4B5K - chains A and C of the 4 polymer chains in the assembly; structure by X-ray diffraction, 1.70 A resolution.

Chain A (and C):
Name: Catalase-phenol oxidase
Source organism: Scytalidium thermophilum
Notes: EC 1.11.1.6; chain C of this document is another copy of the same molecule, construct and numbering; everything in this record applies to it too
Amino-acid sequence (719 residues; each row starts with the number of its first residue; numbers below 1 keep their minus sign (Gly-20 is residue -20)):
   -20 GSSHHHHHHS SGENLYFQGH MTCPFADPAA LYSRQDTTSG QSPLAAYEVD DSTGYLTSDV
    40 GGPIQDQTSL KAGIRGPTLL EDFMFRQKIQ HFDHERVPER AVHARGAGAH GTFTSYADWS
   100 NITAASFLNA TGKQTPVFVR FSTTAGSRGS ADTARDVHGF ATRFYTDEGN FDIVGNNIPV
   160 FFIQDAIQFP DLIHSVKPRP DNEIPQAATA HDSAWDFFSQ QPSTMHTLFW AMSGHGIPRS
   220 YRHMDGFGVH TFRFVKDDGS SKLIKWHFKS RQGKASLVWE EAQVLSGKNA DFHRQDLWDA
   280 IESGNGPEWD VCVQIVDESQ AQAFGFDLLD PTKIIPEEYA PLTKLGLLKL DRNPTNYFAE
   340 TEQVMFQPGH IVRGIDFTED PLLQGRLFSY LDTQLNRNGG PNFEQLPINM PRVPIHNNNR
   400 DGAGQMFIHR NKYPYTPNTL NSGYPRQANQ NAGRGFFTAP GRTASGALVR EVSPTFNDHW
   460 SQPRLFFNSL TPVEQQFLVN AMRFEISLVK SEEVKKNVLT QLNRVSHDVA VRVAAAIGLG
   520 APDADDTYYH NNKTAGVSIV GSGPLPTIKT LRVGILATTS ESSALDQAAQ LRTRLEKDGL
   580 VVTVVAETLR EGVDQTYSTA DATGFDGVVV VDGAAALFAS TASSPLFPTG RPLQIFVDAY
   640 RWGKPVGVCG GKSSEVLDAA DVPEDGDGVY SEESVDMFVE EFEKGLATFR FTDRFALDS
Not modelled in the structure: -20 to 20, 618-621 (chain C: -20 to 20, 619-621, 650-652)
Metal / ion sites: cis-heme d hydroxychlorin gamma-spirolactone Fe near Tyr369 (its only coordinating residue here)
Residues lining bound ligands:
  - cis-heme d hydroxychlorin gamma-spirolactone (HDD), molecule 1: Ile68, Phe71, Asp72
  - cis-heme d hydroxychlorin gamma-spirolactone (HDD), molecule 2: Arg79, Ala80, Val81, His82, Arg119, Ser121, Gly138, Phe139, Ala140, Val153, Gly154, Asn155, Phe160, Ala165, Phe168, Val228, His229, Val343, Phe345, Leu361, Gly364, Arg365, Ser368, Tyr369, Thr372, Gln373, Arg376

Chain A / chain C interface:
Contacting residue pairs - 255 pairs, chain A then chain C:
  Gln44(A) with Arg449(C)
  Asp45(A) with Ile166(C)
  Gln46(A) with Ile166(C); Gln167(C); Asp170(C), hydrogen bond
  Thr47(A) with Asp164(C); Ile166(C); Arg449(C); Glu450(C); Val451(C)
  Ser48(A) with Asp164(C), hydrogen bond; Ile166(C); Val448(C); Arg449(C)
  Leu49(A) with Leu447(C); Val448(C); Arg449(C)
  Lys50(A) with Ala446(C); Leu447(C); Val448(C), hydrogen bond (backbone-backbone); Glu450(C), hydrogen bond (side chain-backbone)
  Ala51(A) with Ala443(C); Leu447(C), hydrophobic
  Gly52(A) with Ser444(C); Ala446(C), hydrogen bond (backbone-backbone); Val448(C)
  Ile53(A) with Val448(C); Glu450(C); Val451(C); Ser452(C)
  Arg54(A) with Ala300(C); Gln301(C); Asp306(C), salt bridge; Leu308(C); Glu358(C); Ser452(C)
  Gly55(A) with Glu358(C)
  Pro56(A) with Glu358(C); Gln363(C)
  Thr57(A) with Gln363(C), hydrogen bond (backbone-side chain)
  Asp61(A) with Arg449(C), salt bridge
  Met63(A) with Arg449(C)
  Phe64(A) with Ala165(C), hydrophobic; Ile166(C), hydrophobic; Gly364(C); Phe367(C), hydrophobic
  Arg65(A) with Phe367(C)
  Lys67(A) with Ile166(C), hydrogen bond (side chain-backbone); Pro169(C); Asp170(C), salt bridge
  Ile68(A) with Ala165(C); Pro169(C); Phe367(C), hydrophobic; Ser368(C)
  Gln69(A) with Asp371(C)
  Phe71(A) with Phe168(C), hydrophobic; Pro169(C), hydrophobic; Ile172(C), hydrophobic
  Asp72(A) with Phe367(C); Ser368(C), hydrogen bond; Asp371(C); Thr372(C), hydrogen bond (backbone-side chain); Asn375(C)
  His73(A) with Asp371(C), salt bridge; Asn375(C)
  Glu74(A) with His173(C), salt bridge
  Arg75(A) with Pro77(C); Glu78(C); Ala80(C), hydrogen bond (side chain-backbone); Lys176(C); Asn375(C)
  Val76(A) with Pro77(C)
  Pro77(A) with Arg75(C); Val76(C); Pro77(C)
  Glu78(A) with Arg75(C); Arg127(C), salt bridge
  Ala80(A) with Arg75(C), hydrogen bond (backbone-side chain)
  Arg84(A) with Gln185(C)
  Ser126(A) with Arg127(C), hydrogen bond; Gly128(C)
  Arg127(A) with Glu78(C), salt bridge; Ser126(C), hydrogen bond; Arg127(C); Gly128(C), hydrogen bond (backbone-backbone); Glu182(C), salt bridge
  Gly128(A) with Ser126(C); Arg127(C), hydrogen bond (backbone-backbone); Gly128(C); Ser129(C), hydrogen bond (backbone-backbone); Gln185(C)
  Ser129(A) with Arg127(C); Gly128(C)
  Asp164(A) with Thr47(C); Ser48(C), hydrogen bond (side chain-backbone)
  Ala165(A) with Phe64(C), hydrophobic; Ile68(C)
  Ile166(A) with Asp45(C); Gln46(C); Thr47(C); Ser48(C); Phe64(C), hydrophobic; Lys67(C), hydrogen bond (backbone-side chain)
  Gln167(A) with Gln46(C)
  Phe168(A) with Phe71(C), hydrophobic
  Pro169(A) with Ile68(C); Phe71(C), hydrophobic
  Asp170(A) with Gln46(C), hydrogen bond; Lys67(C), salt bridge
  Ile172(A) with Phe71(C), hydrophobic
  His173(A) with Glu74(C), salt bridge
  Lys176(A) with Arg75(C)
  Pro179(A) with Asn335(C); Tyr336(C), hydrogen bond (backbone-backbone)
  Asp180(A) with Trp277(C); Pro333(C); Thr334(C); Tyr336(C), hydrogen bond (backbone-backbone)
  Asn181(A) with Arg273(C); Trp277(C); Tyr336(C)
  Glu182(A) with Arg127(C), salt bridge; Asp270(C); Arg273(C), salt bridge; Tyr336(C), hydrogen bond
  Ile183(A) with Asp270(C); Arg273(C); Gln274(C)
  Pro184(A) with Asp270(C)
  Gln185(A) with Arg84(C); Gly128(C); Asp270(C), hydrogen bond (backbone-side chain)
  Gln200(A) with Gln46(C)
  Glu259(A) with Pro627(C); Arg630(C), salt bridge
  Gln262(A) with Gly266(C); Lys267(C), hydrogen bond
  Ser265(A) with Gly266(C), hydrogen bond (side chain-backbone)
  Gly266(A) with Gln262(C); Ser265(C), hydrogen bond (backbone-side chain); Gly266(C)
  Lys267(A) with Gln262(C), hydrogen bond
  Asp270(A) with Glu182(C); Ile183(C); Pro184(C); Gln185(C), hydrogen bond (side chain-backbone)
  Arg273(A) with Asn181(C); Glu182(C), salt bridge; Ile183(C)
  Gln274(A) with Ile183(C)
  Trp277(A) with Asp180(C); Asn181(C)
  Ala300(A) with Arg54(C)
  Gln301(A) with Arg54(C)
  Asp306(A) with Arg54(C), salt bridge
  Leu308(A) with Arg54(C)
  Pro333(A) with Asp180(C)
  Thr334(A) with Asp180(C)
  Asn335(A) with Pro179(C)
  Tyr336(A) with Pro179(C), hydrogen bond (backbone-backbone); Asp180(C), hydrogen bond (backbone-backbone); Asn181(C); Glu182(C), hydrogen bond
  Glu358(A) with Arg54(C); Gly55(C); Pro56(C)
  Gln363(A) with Pro56(C); Thr57(C), hydrogen bond (side chain-backbone)
  Gly364(A) with Phe64(C)
  Phe367(A) with Phe64(C), hydrophobic; Arg65(C); Ile68(C), hydrophobic; Gln69(C); Asp72(C)
  Ser368(A) with Ile68(C); Asp72(C), hydrogen bond
  Asp371(A) with Gln69(C); Asp72(C); His73(C), salt bridge
  Thr372(A) with Asp72(C), hydrogen bond (side chain-backbone)
  Asn375(A) with Asp72(C); His73(C); Arg75(C)
  Ala443(A) with Ala51(C)
  Ser444(A) with Gly52(C)
  Ala446(A) with Lys50(C); Gly52(C), hydrogen bond (backbone-backbone)
  Leu447(A) with Leu49(C); Lys50(C); Ala51(C), hydrophobic; Leu58(C), hydrophobic
  Val448(A) with Ser48(C); Leu49(C); Lys50(C), hydrogen bond (backbone-backbone); Gly52(C); Ile53(C)
  Arg449(A) with Gln44(C); Thr47(C); Ser48(C); Leu49(C); Asp61(C), salt bridge; Met63(C)
  Glu450(A) with Thr47(C); Lys50(C), hydrogen bond (backbone-side chain); Ile53(C)
  Val451(A) with Thr47(C); Ile53(C)
  Ser452(A) with Ile53(C); Arg54(C)
  Asn479(A) with Pro624(C), hydrogen bond (side chain-backbone)
  Arg482(A) with Pro624(C); Leu625(C)
  Phe483(A) with Ser597(C); Thr598(C)
  Ser486(A) with Leu588(C); Thr595(C); Thr598(C)
  Leu487(A) with Thr598(C)
  Ala514(A) with Thr587(C)
  Ala515(A) with Thr587(C); Leu588(C), hydrogen bond (backbone-backbone); Thr595(C)
  Ile516(A) with Leu588(C)
  Gly517(A) with Leu588(C), hydrogen bond (backbone-backbone)
  Thr587(A) with Ala514(C); Ala515(C)
  Leu588(A) with Ser486(C); Ala515(C), hydrogen bond (backbone-backbone); Ile516(C); Gly517(C), hydrogen bond (backbone-backbone)
  Thr595(A) with Ser486(C); Ala515(C)
  Ser597(A) with Phe483(C)
  Thr598(A) with Phe483(C); Ser486(C); Leu487(C)
  Ser622(A) with Ala695(C)
  Ser623(A) with Ala695(C)
  Pro624(A) with Asn479(C), hydrogen bond (backbone-side chain); Arg482(C), hydrogen bond (backbone-side chain); Ala695(C); Leu696(C); Asp697(C)
  Leu625(A) with Arg482(C)
  Pro627(A) with Glu259(C)
  Thr628(A) with Arg640(C), hydrogen bond (backbone-side chain)
  Arg630(A) with Glu259(C), salt bridge
  Gln633(A) with Gln633(C)
  Arg640(A) with Thr628(C), hydrogen bond (side chain-backbone); Gly629(C)
  Ala695(A) with Ser622(C); Ser623(C); Pro624(C)
  Leu696(A) with Pro624(C)
  Asp697(A) with Pro624(C)
Other interface residues (no listed pair), chain A (128 interface residues in all): Leu58, Arg79, Val81, Arg178, Ala269, Phe337, Pro360, Leu374, Gly445, Pro453, Thr454, Gln475, Lys494, Gly629, Arg693
Other interface residues (no listed pair), chain C (126 interface residues in all): Arg79, Val81, Arg178, Gln200, Phe337, Pro360, Leu374, Gly445, Pro453, Thr454, Gln475, Lys494

Overview:
The interface between chain A and chain C involves 128 residues on one side and 126 on the other; the contacts
include 46 hydrogen bonds and 18 salt bridges. Among the polar pairs are Arg54(A)-Asp306(C),
Asp61(A)-Arg449(C) and Lys67(A)-Asp170(C).
Both chains are Catalase-phenol oxidase (Scytalidium thermophilum). Entry 4B5K (Probing the active center of
catalase-phenol oxidase from Scytalidium thermophilum) was determined by X-ray diffraction, deposited together
with 4B2Y, 4B31 and 4B40.
